PDB entry 7TAW | electron microscopy, 2.70 A resolution | chains B and M of the 24 polymer chains in the assembly

[Chain B]
Protein: CRISPR type I-F/YPEST-associated protein Csy2
Reference sequence: B3G161 (B3G161_PSEAI); residues 1-327 here = UniProt positions 1-327
Sequence (327 residues; each row starts with the number of its first residue):
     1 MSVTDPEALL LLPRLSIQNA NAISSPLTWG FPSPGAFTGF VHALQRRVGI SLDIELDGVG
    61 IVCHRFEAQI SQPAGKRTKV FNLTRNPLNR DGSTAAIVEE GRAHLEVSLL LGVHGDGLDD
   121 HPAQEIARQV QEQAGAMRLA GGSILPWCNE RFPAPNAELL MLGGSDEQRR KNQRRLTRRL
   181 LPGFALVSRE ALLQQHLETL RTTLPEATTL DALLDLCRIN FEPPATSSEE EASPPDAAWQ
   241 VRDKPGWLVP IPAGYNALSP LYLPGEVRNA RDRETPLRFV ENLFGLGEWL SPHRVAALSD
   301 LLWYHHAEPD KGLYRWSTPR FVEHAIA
Not modelled in the structure: 1-2, 225-238, 323-327

[Chain M]
Molecule: 61-nt RNA strand
Sequence (61 nucleotides; numbered 1 to 61; the number before each row is that of its first residue):
     1 CUAAGAAAUU CACGGCGGGC UUGAUGUCCG CGUCUACCUG AUUCACUGCC GUAUAGGCAG
    61 C
Sequence notes: conflict A41 (G1458 in 313291946), A53 (G1446 in 313291946)

[Chain B / chain M interface]
Residue-residue contacts (32; chain B residue first):
  Asn21(B) - A3(M)  hydrogen bond to the sugar
  Asn21(B) - A4(M)  hydrogen bond to the phosphate
  Ile23(B) - A3(M)  sugar contact
  Pro26(B) - A3(M)  base contact
  Gly35(B) - A3(M)  phosphate contact
  Ala36(B) - U2(M)  phosphate contact
  Ala36(B) - A3(M)  phosphate contact
  Gly39(B) - C1(M)  phosphate contact
  Gly39(B) - U2(M)  sugar contact
  Phe40(B) - U2(M)  base contact
  His42(B) - C1(M)  sugar contact
  Ala43(B) - U2(M)  base contact
  Arg46(B) - C1(M)  base contact
  Thr84(B) - A7(M)  sugar contact
  Arg85(B) - A7(M)  hydrogen bond to the sugar
  Arg85(B) - A8(M)  hydrogen bond to the sugar
  Arg85(B) - U9(M)  hydrogen bond to the phosphate
  Arg85(B) - U10(M)  sugar contact
  Asn86(B) - A7(M)  base contact
  Pro87(B) - A7(M)  phosphate contact
  Pro87(B) - A8(M)  phosphate contact
  Glu100(B) - A7(M)  hydrogen bond to the base
  Met137(B) - U2(M)  base contact
  Arg138(B) - U2(M)  hydrogen bond to the base
  Arg138(B) - G5(M)  salt bridge to the phosphate
  Arg138(B) - A6(M)  salt bridge to the phosphate
  Leu139(B) - U2(M)  base contact
  Gly141(B) - G5(M)  phosphate contact
  Tyr255(B) - A3(M)  base contact
  Arg271(B) - U2(M)  salt bridge to the phosphate
  Arg271(B) - A4(M)  hydrogen bond to the base
  Asn282(B) - A3(M)  hydrogen bond to the base
Interface residues without a listed pair, chain B (27 interface residues in all): Ser24, Ser33, Arg102, Ala140, Asp272

[Overview]
Chain B and chain M form an interface of 27 and 10 residues respectively, with 9 hydrogen bonds and 3 salt
bridges. Polar pairs include Glu100(B)-A7(M), Arg138(B)-U2(M) and Arg271(B)-A4(M).
Here chain B is CRISPR type I-F/YPEST-associated protein Csy2 and chain M is a 61-nt RNA strand. Entry 7TAW
(Cryo-EM structure of the Csy-AcrIF24-promoter DNA dimer) was determined by electron microscopy, deposited
together with 7T3J, 7T3K, 7T3L and 7TAX.
